8D99 - chain A; structure by X-ray diffraction, 1.79 A resolution.

# Chain A
Name: Hdac6 protein
Source organism: Danio rerio
UniProt: A7YT55 (A7YT55_DANRE); residues 440-798 here correspond to UniProt positions 288-646 (UniProt number = residue number - 152)
Sequence (364 residues; numbered 435 to 798; the number before each row is that of its first residue):
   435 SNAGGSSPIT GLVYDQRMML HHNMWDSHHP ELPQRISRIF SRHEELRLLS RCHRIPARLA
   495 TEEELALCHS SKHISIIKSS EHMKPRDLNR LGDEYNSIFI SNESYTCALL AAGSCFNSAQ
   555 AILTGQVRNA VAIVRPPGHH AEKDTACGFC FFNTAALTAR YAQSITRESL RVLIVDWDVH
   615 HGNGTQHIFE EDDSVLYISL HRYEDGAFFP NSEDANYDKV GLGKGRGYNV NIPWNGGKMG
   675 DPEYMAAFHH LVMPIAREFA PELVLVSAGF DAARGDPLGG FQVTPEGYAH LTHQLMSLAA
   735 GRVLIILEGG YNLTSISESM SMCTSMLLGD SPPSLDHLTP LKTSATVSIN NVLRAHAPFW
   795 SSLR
Unresolved in the structure: 435-441, 771-772, 798
Construct notes: expression tag (435-439)
Bound ions: K+ site 1: Asp610, Asp612, His614, Ser633, Leu634; Zn2+: Asp612, His614, Asp705; K+ site 2: Phe623, Asp626, Val629, Tyr662

# Overview
The K+ site 1 is built by Asp610, Asp612, His614, Ser633 and Leu634. The Zn2+ site is built by Asp612, His614
and Asp705.
Chain A is Hdac6 protein (Danio rerio); the structure, Crystal Structure of Danio rerio histone deacetylase 6
catalytic domain 2 complexed with fluorinated inhibitor 7, was determined by X-ray diffraction (same
publication as 8D98, 8D9A, 8D9B and 8D9C).
